Entry 1DD6 (X-ray diffraction, 2.00 A resolution); this record covers chain A.

[Chain A]
Name: Imp-1 metallo beta-lactamase
From: Pseudomonas aeruginosa
Notes: EC 3.5.2.6
Reference sequence: P52699 (BLAB_SERMA); residues 1-228 here correspond to UniProt positions 19-246 (UniProt number = residue number + 18)
Sequence (228 residues; numbered 1 to 228; the number before each row is that of its first residue):
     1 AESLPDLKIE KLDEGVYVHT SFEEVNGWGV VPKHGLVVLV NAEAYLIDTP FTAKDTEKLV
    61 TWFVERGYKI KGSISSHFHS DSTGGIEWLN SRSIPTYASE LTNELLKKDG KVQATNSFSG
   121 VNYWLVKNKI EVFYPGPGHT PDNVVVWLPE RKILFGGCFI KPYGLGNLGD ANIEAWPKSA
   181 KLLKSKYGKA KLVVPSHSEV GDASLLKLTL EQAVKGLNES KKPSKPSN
Not modelled in the structure: 1-3, 220-228
Bound ions: Zn2+ site 1: H77, H79, H139 (together with mercaptocarboxylate inhibitor); Zn2+ site 2: D81, C158, H197 (together with mercaptocarboxylate inhibitor)
Small-molecule neighbours: mercaptocarboxylate inhibitor (MCI; (2-mercaptomethyl-4-phenyl-butyrylimino)-(5-tetrazol-1-ylmethyl-thiophen-2-yl)-acetic acid): S21, E23, V25, W28, V31, P32, K33, F51, H77, H79, D81, H139, C158, K161, G164, L165, G166, N167, H197
UniProt features mapped onto this chain:
  - binding site (Zn(2+)): H77, H79, D81, H139, C158, H197
  - binding site (a beta-lactam): K161, N167

[Overview]
Ligands of chain A: mercaptocarboxylate inhibitor. H77, H79 and H139 form the Zn2+ site 1. The Zn2+ site 2 is
built by D81, C158 and H197. From UniProt: 6 Zn2+-binding residues and beta-lactam-binding residues K161 and
N167.
Chain A is Imp-1 metallo beta-lactamase (Pseudomonas aeruginosa); the structure, Imp-1 metallo beta-lactamase
from pseudomonas aeruginosa in complex with a mercaptocarboxylate inhibitor, was determined by X-ray
diffraction (same publication as 1DDK).
